Entry 8JLA (electron microscopy, 3.44 A resolution); this record covers chains C and I of the 10 polymer chains in the assembly.

[Chain C]
Protein: Histone H2A type 1-B/E
From: Homo sapiens
Reference sequence: P04908 (H2A1B_HUMAN); residues 10-129 here correspond to UniProt positions 11-130 (UniProt number = residue number + 1)
Chain sequence (124 residues; row label = number of the first residue in the row):
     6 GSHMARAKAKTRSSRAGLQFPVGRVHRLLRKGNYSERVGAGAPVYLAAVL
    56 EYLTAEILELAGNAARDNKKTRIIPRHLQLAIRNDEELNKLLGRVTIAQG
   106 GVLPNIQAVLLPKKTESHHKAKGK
Not modelled in the structure: 6-10, 118-129
Differences from the reference sequence: expression tag (6-9)
UniProt features mapped onto this chain:
  - modified residue: Lys13 (N6-(beta-hydroxybutyryl)lysine), Lys36 (N6-(2-hydroxyisobutyryl)lysine), Lys74 (N6-(2-hydroxyisobutyryl)lysine), Lys75 (N6-(2-hydroxyisobutyryl)lysine), Lys95 (N6-(2-hydroxyisobutyryl)lysine), Gln104 (N5-methylglutamine), Lys118 (N6-(2-hydroxyisobutyryl)lysine), Lys119 (N6-crotonyllysine), Thr120 (Phosphothreonine), Lys125 (N6-crotonyllysine)
  - cross-link (Glycyl lysine isopeptide (Lys-Gly)): Lys13 (interchain with G-Cter in ubiquitin), Lys15 (interchain with G-Cter in ubiquitin), Lys119 (interchain with G-Cter in ubiquitin)

[Chain I]
Molecule: 193-nt DNA strand
From: synthetic construct
Sequence (193 nucleotides; numbered -96 to 96; the number before each row is that of its first residue; numbers below 1 keep their minus sign (DA-96 is residue -96)):
   -96 ATCACGTAATATTGGCCAGCTAGGATCACAATCCCGGTGCCGAGGCCGCT
   -46 CAATTGGTCGTAGACAGCTCTAGCACCGCTTAAACGCACGTACGGAATCC
     4 GTACGTGCGTTTAAGCGGTGCTAGAGCTGTCTACGACCAATTGAGCGGCC
    54 TCGGCACCGGGATTGTGATCCTAGCTGGCCAATATTACGTGAT
Not modelled in the structure: -96 to -79, 78-96

[Interface between chain C and chain I]
Pairs across the interface (11; chain C residue first):
  Arg11(C) - DT-43(I)  base contact
  Arg11(C) - DT-42(I)  base contact
  Ala12(C) - DG-41(I)  phosphate contact
  Lys15(C) - DT-43(I)  phosphate contact
  Lys15(C) - DT-42(I)  hydrogen bond to the phosphate
  Thr16(C) - DT-43(I)  phosphate contact
  Arg17(C) - DT-43(I)  salt bridge to the phosphate
  Arg20(C) - DT-42(I)  salt bridge to the phosphate
  Gly28(C) - DT-43(I)  phosphate contact
  Arg32(C) - DA-44(I)  salt bridge to the phosphate
  Arg77(C) - DA-54(I)  hydrogen bond to the phosphate
Other interface residues (no listed pair), chain C (13 interface residues in all): Lys13, Ala14, Arg29, Arg42
Other interface residues (no listed pair), chain I (7 interface residues in all): DG-53, DA-35

[Summary]
13 residues of chain C face 7 of chain I across their interface; the contacts include 2 hydrogen bonds and 3
salt bridges. Polar pairs include Lys15(C)-DT-42(I), Arg77(C)-DA-54(I) and Arg17(C)-DT-43(I).
Chain C is Histone H2A type 1-B/E (Homo sapiens) and chain I is a 193-nt DNA strand (synthetic construct); the
structure, Cryo-EM structure of the human nucleosome lacking N-terminal region of H2A, H2B, H3, and H4, was
determined by electron microscopy (same publication as 8JL9, 8JLB and 8JLD).
